PDB entry 1EAE | X-ray diffraction, 2.60 A resolution | chain A

# Chain A
Name: Dihydrolipoyl-transacetylase
From: Azotobacter vinelandii
Notes: EC 2.3.1.12
Reference sequence: P10802 (ODP2_AZOVI); numbering as in UniProt (aligned over 395-637)
Chain sequence (243 residues; each row starts with the number of its first residue):
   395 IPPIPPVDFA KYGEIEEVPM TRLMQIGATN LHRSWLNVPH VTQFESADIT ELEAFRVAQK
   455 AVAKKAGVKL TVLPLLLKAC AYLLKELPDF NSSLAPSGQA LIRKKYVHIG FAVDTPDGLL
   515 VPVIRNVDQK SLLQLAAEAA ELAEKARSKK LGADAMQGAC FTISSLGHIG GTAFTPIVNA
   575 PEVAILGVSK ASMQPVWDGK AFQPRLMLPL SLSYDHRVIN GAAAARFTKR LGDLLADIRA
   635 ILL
Sequence notes: conflict Lys458 (Glu in P10802)
Small-molecule neighbours: 6,8-dimercapto-octanoic acid amide (LPM): Gly421, Asn424, Leu425, Val435, Ala506, Leu513, Val515, Pro570, Ile571, Asn573, Ile579, His610

# Summary
Bound to chain A: 6,8-dimercapto-octanoic acid amide.
Chain A is Dihydrolipoyl-transacetylase (Azotobacter vinelandii); the structure, Atomic structure of the cubic
core of the pyruvate dehydrogenase multienzyme complex, was determined by X-ray diffraction (same publication
as 1EAA, 1EAB, 1EAC, 1EAD and 1EAF).
